1LXF - chains C and I; structure by solution NMR.

== Chain C ==
Name: Troponin C, slow skeletal and cardiac muscles
Source organism: Homo sapiens
Notes: fragment: Regulatory N Domain (residues 1-89)
UniProtKB: P63316 (TNNC1_HUMAN); residues 1-89 here = UniProt positions 1-89
Sequence (89 residues; each row starts with the number of its first residue):
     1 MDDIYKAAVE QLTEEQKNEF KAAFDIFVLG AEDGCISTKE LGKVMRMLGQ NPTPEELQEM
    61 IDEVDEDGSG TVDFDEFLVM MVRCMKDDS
Curated features (UniProtKB/Swiss-Prot):
  - binding site (Ca(2+)): D65, D67, S69, T71, E76
  - modified residue: M1 (N-acetylmethionine)

== Chain I ==
Name: Troponin I, cardiac muscle
Notes: fragment: Switch Peptide (residues 147-163)
UniProtKB: P19429 (TNNI3_HUMAN); residues 147-163 here correspond to UniProt positions 148-164 (UniProt number = residue number + 1)
Sequence (17 residues; each row starts with the number of its first residue):
   147 RISADAMMQA LLGARAK
Curated features (UniProtKB/Swiss-Prot):
  - modified residue: S149 (Phosphoserine)

== Interface between chain C and chain I ==
Residue-residue contacts (14):
  E19(C) - L157(I)
  F20(C) - M153(I)
  A22(C) - L157(I)
  A23(C) - M153(I)
  A23(C) - L157(I)
  I26(C) - A156(I)
  I26(C) - L157(I)
  F27(C) - M153(I)
  M47(C) - Q155(I)
  M47(C) - A156(I)
  L48(C) - A152(I)
  L48(C) - M153(I)
  L48(C) - A156(I)
  M85(C) - I148(I)
Also at the interface, not in a pair above, chain C (14 interface residues in all): V44, F77, M81, C84, D88
Also at the interface, not in a pair above, chain I (7 interface residues in all): R147

== In short ==
The interface between chain C and chain I involves 14 residues on one side and 7 on the other. UniProt lists 5
Ca2+-binding residues on chain C.
Here chain C is Troponin C, slow skeletal and cardiac muscles (Homo sapiens) and chain I is Troponin I,
cardiac muscle. Entry 1LXF (Structure of the Regulatory N-domain of Human Cardiac Troponin C in Complex with
Human Cardiac Troponin-I(147-163) ...) was determined by solution NMR.
